6SDX - chain A; structure by X-ray diffraction, 2.65 A resolution.

[Chain A]
Molecule: ATP synthase
Organism: Salmonella enterica subsp. enterica serovar Typhimurium
Reference sequence: A0A0D6IHD2 (A0A0D6IHD2_SALTM); residues 80-431 here = UniProt positions 80-431
Amino-acid sequence (363 residues; numbered 79 to 441; the number before each row is that of its first residue):
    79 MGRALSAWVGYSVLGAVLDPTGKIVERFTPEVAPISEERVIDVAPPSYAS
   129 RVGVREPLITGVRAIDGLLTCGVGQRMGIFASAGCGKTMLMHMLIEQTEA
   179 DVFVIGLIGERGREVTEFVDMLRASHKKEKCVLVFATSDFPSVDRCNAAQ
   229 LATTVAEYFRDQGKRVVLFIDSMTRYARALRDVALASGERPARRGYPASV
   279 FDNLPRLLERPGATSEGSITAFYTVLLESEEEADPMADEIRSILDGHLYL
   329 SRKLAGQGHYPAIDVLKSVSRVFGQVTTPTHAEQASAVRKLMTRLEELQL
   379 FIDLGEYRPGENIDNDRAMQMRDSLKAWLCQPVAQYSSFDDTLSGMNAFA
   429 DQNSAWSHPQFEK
Disordered / not traced: 79-81, 380-389, 439-441
Construct notes: initiating methionine (79); expression tag (432-441)
Ion coordination: Mg2+ site 1: Thr166, Asp249 (together with ATP-gamma-S); Mg2+ site 2 near Tyr274 (its only coordinating residue here)
Small-molecule neighbours: ATP-gamma-S (AGS; phosphothiophosphoric acid-adenylate ester): Ser160, Ala161, Gly162, Cys163, Gly164, Lys165, Thr166, Met167, Glu188, Leu304, Tyr338, Pro339, Val411
From the paper describing this entry:
  - Mg2+ coordination: Thr166, Asp249
  - binding site for ATP-gamma-S: Gly164, Lys165, Thr166, Met167, Tyr338, Val411
  - conformationally variable residues (loop rearrangement, order/disorder transition, side-chain flip): Lys165, Met167, Leu304 to Ser320, Lys368 to Arg400, Val411

[Overview]
Bound to chain A: ATP-gamma-S. Thr166 and Asp249 form the Mg2+ site 1. The paper reports a binding site for
ATP-gamma-S at Gly164, Lys165 and Thr166 among others; Mg2+ coordination by Thr166 and Asp249.
Chain A is ATP synthase (Salmonella enterica subsp. enterica serovar Typhimurium); the structure, Salmonella
ATPase InvC with ATP gamma S, was determined by X-ray diffraction together with 6RAD and 6RAE from the same
study.
